PDB entry 4YKC | X-ray diffraction, 2.70 A resolution | chain A

[Chain A]
Name: Malcavernin
From: Homo sapiens
Notes: fragment: C-terminal adaptor domain
UniProt: Q9BSQ5 (CCM2_HUMAN); numbering as in UniProt (aligned over 290-444)
Amino-acid sequence (164 residues; each row starts with the number of its first residue; note: 290 numbers in that range are skipped by the numbering (no residue carries them; nothing is unmodelled there); numbers below 1 keep their minus sign (Mse-1 is residue -1)):
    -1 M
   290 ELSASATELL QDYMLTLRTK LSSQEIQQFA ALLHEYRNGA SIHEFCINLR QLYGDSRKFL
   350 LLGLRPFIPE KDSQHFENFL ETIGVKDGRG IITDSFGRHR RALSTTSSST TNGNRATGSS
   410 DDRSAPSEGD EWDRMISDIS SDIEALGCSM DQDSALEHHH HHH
Not modelled in the structure: 377-420, 437-452
Sequence notes: expression tag (-1, 445-452)
Modified residues: Mse-1, Mse439 (selenomethionine); Mse303, Mse424 (selenomethionine; parent Met)
Covalently attached groups: covalent link Mse-1-Glu290
Swiss-Prot annotation at these positions:
  - modified residue: Ser384 (Phosphoserine), Ser393 (Phosphoserine), Thr394 (Phosphothreonine), Ser396 (Phosphoserine), Thr399 (Phosphothreonine)
Reported in the primary citation:
  - contacts within the chain: His323-Asp431 (hydrogen bond), Arg326-Asp431 (hydrogen bond)
  - conformationally variable residues (side-chain flip): Arg326

[Summary]
The paper reports conformational variability at Arg326; contacts within the chain involving His323, Asp431 and
Arg326.
Chain A is Malcavernin (Homo sapiens); the structure, Crystal structure of cerebral cavernous malformation 2
C-terminal adaptor domain, was determined by X-ray diffraction, deposited together with 4YKD and 4YL6.
